7LV9 - chains E and G of the 8 polymer chains in the assembly; structure by electron microscopy, 4.50 A resolution (low resolution: residue-level contacts below are approximate; hydrogen-bond / salt-bridge calls are withheld).

[Chain E]
Name: Histone doublet Delta-Gamma (Gamma)
Source organism: Marseillevirus marseillevirus
Reference sequence: D2XB48 (D2XB48_GBMV); residues 113-216 here correspond to UniProt positions 129-232 (UniProt number = residue number + 16)
Sequence (106 residues; numbered 113 to 218; the number before each row is that of its first residue):
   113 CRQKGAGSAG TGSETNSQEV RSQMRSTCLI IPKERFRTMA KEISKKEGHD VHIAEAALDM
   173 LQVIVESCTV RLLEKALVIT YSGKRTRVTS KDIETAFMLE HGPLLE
Not modelled in the structure: 215-218
Differences from the reference sequence: expression tag (217-218)

[Chain G]
Molecule: 95-nt DNA strand
Sequence (95 nucleotides; numbered -34 to 60; the number before each row is that of its first residue; numbers below 1 keep their minus sign (DG-34 is residue -34)):
   -34 GACAGCTCTA GCACCGCTTA AACGCACGTA CGGATTCTCC CCCGCGTTTT AACCGCCAAG
    26 GGGATTACTC CCTAGTCTCC AGGCACGTGT CAGAT

[Interface between chain E and chain G]
Contacting residue pairs (12):
  Arg114(E) - DA-15(G)
  Arg114(E) - DA-14(G)
  Arg149(E) - DC-23(G)
  Lys153(E) - DC-23(G)
  His164(E) - DC-23(G)
  Ile165(E) - DG-24(G)
  Ile165(E) - DC-23(G)
  Ala166(E) - DG-24(G)
  Glu167(E) - DG-24(G)
  Thr198(E) - DG-3(G)
  Arg199(E) - DC-4(G)
  Arg199(E) - DG-3(G)
Also at the interface, not in a pair above, chain E (11 interface residues in all): Gly124, Arg197
Also at the interface, not in a pair above, chain G (9 interface residues in all): DA-22, DT-16, DG-2

[In short]
11 residues of chain E and 9 residues of chain G are in contact.
Here chain E is Histone doublet Delta-Gamma (Gamma) (Marseillevirus marseillevirus) and chain G is a 95-nt DNA
strand. Entry 7LV9 (Marseillevirus heterotrimeric (hexameric) nucleosome) was determined by electron
microscopy (same publication as 7LV8).
